PDB entry 3E6S | X-ray diffraction, 1.95 A resolution | chains A and B of the 6 polymer chains in the assembly

[Chain A (and B)]
Molecule: Ferritin
Source organism: Pseudo-nitzschia multiseries
Notes: EC 1.16.3.1; chain B of this document is another copy of the same molecule, construct and numbering; everything in this record applies to it too
Reference sequence: B6DMH6 (B6DMH6_9STRA); residues 1-167 here correspond to UniProt positions 63-229 (UniProt number = residue number + 62)
Sequence (168 residues; numbered 0 to 167; the number before each row is that of its first residue; numbering starts at 0):
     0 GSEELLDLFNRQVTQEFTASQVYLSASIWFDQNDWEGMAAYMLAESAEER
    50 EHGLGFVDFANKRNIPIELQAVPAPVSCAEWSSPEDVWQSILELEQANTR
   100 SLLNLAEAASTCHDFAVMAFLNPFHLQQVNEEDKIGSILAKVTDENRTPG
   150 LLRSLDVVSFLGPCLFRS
Not modelled in the structure: 0, 160-167 (chain B: 0, 159-167)
Construct notes: expression tag (0)
Bound ions: Fe ion site 1: Glu2, Asp6; Fe ion site 2 near Asp6 (its only coordinating residue here); Fe ion site 3: Glu44, Glu48, Glu94, Glu130; Fe ion site 4 near Glu44 (its only coordinating residue here); Fe ion site 5 near Glu47 (its only coordinating residue here)

[How chain A and chain B interact]
Residue-residue contacts (17; chain A residue first):
  Phe58(A) with Leu125(B), hydrophobic
  Lys61(A) with Val128(B); Asn129(B), hydrogen bond; Asp132(B)
  Arg62(A) with Val128(B)
  His112(A) with Glu106(B), salt bridge
  Phe114(A) with Leu102(B); Ala105(B), hydrophobic; Glu106(B); His124(B)
  Ala115(A) with His124(B); Leu125(B); Val128(B), hydrophobic
  Ala118(A) with Asn121(B); Leu125(B), hydrophobic
  Phe119(A) with Leu125(B)
  Asn121(A) with Asn121(B)
Also at the interface, not in a pair above, chain A (10 interface residues in all): Asn60
Also at the interface, not in a pair above, chain B (11 interface residues in all): Ser109, Met117

[Summary]
10 residues of chain A face 11 of chain B across their interface; the contacts include 1 hydrogen bond and 1
salt bridge. Polar contacts include His112(A)-Glu106(B) and Lys61(A)-Asn129(B). Glu2(A) and Asp6(A) form the
Fe ion site 1.
Chain A and chain B are both Ferritin (Pseudo-nitzschia multiseries); the structure, Crystal structure of
ferritin soaked with iron from Pseudo-nitzschia multiseries, was determined by X-ray diffraction together with
3E6R from the same study.
